Entry 1Y8P (X-ray diffraction, 2.63 A resolution); this record covers chains A and B.

# Chain A
Protein: [Pyruvate dehydrogenase [lipoamide]] kinase isozyme 3
Organism: Homo sapiens
Notes: EC 2.7.1.99
UniProt: Q15120 (PDK3_HUMAN); numbering as in UniProt (aligned over 9-406)
Chain sequence (419 residues; each row starts with the number of its first residue; numbers below 1 keep their minus sign (Gly-12 is residue -12)):
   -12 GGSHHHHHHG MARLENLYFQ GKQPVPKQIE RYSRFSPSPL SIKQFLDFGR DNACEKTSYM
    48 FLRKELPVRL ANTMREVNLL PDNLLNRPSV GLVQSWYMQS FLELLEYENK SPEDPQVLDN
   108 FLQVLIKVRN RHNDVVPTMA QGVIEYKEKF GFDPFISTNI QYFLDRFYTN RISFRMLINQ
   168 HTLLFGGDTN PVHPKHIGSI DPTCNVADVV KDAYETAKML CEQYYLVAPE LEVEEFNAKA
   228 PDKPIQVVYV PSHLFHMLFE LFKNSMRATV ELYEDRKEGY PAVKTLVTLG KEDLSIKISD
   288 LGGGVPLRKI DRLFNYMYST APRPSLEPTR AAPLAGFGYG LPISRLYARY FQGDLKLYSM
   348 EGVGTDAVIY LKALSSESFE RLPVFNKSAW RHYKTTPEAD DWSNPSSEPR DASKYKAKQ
Not modelled in the structure: -12 to 11, 311-319, 402-406
Sequence notes: cloning artifact (-12 to -10, -3 to 8); expression tag (-9 to -4)
Metal / ion sites: K+ site 1: Ser20, Phe22, Asn59, Phe372; Mg2+: Asn251 (together with ATP); K+ site 2: Leu300, Asn302, Tyr305, Gly325 (together with ATP)
Ligand contacts:
  - ATP (adenosine-5'-triphosphate): Glu247, Lys250, Asn251, Ser252, Arg254, Ala255, Asp287, Gly291, Val292, Leu300, Tyr305, Ser306, Thr307, Ala308, Leu321, Ala322, Gly323, Phe324, Gly325, Tyr326, Gly327, Leu328, Pro329, Thr352
  - dihydrolipoic acid (RED): Leu27, Gln31, Phe32, Phe35, Ser45, Phe48, Leu49, Arg397, Ala399
Swiss-Prot annotation at these positions:
  - binding site (ATP): Glu247 to Arg254, Asp287, Ser306, Thr307, Gly323 to Leu328
  - modified residue: Lys278 (N6-succinyllysine)
  - natural variant: Arg158 (R158H: In CMTX6), Glu219 (E219A: In a head &)
  - mutagenesis: Asn120 (N120H: No effect on kinase activity; when associated with N-121), Asp121 (D121N: No effect on kinase activity; when associated with H-120)
What the authors report for this chain:
  - catalytic residues: His243 (proposed by the authors, not directly observed)
  - binding site for ATP: Gly325 to Gly327
  - contacts within the chain: Met304-Gly325 (hydrogen bond)

# Chain B
Protein: Dihydrolipoyllysine-residue acetyltransferase component of pyruvate dehydrogenase complex
Organism: Homo sapiens
Notes: EC 2.3.1.12
UniProt: P10515 (ODP2_HUMAN); residues 126-233 here correspond to UniProt positions 179-286 (UniProt number = residue number + 53)
Chain sequence (128 residues; row label = number of the first residue in the row):
   106 GGSHHHHHHG MARLENLYFQ GSSYPPHMQV LLPALSPTMT MGTVQRWEKK VGEKLSEGDL
   166 LAEIETDKAT IGFEVQEEGY LAKILVPEGT RDVPLGTPLC IIVEKEADIS AFADYRPTEV
   226 TDLKPQVP
Not modelled in the structure: 106-127, 221-225, 230-233
Sequence notes: cloning artifact (106-108, 115-125); expression tag (109-114)
What the authors report for this chain:
  - post-translational modification sites: Lys173 (citing earlier work)

# Interface between chain A and chain B
Pairs across the interface (17):
  Phe22(A) with Ala139(B); Leu140(B); Ser141(B); Pro142(B)
  Ser23(A) with Leu140(B), hydrogen bond (backbone-backbone); Ile176(B)
  Ser25(A) with Lys173(B)
  Pro26(A) with Lys173(B)
  Phe48(A) with Lys173(B)
  Lys51(A) with Pro142(B)
  Val55(A) with Pro142(B), hydrophobic
  Asn373(A) with Glu179(B)
  Lys374(A) with Glu162(B); Gly163(B); Glu179(B), hydrogen bond (backbone-side chain)
  Ser375(A) with Glu179(B)
  Arg378(A) with Gly163(B)
Interface residues without a listed pair, chain A (14 interface residues in all): Arg21, Pro24, Leu27
Interface residues without a listed pair, chain B (10 interface residues in all): Ala174

# In short
Chain A and chain B form an interface of 14 and 10 residues respectively, with 2 hydrogen bonds. Polar
contacts include Lys374(A)-Glu179(B) and Ser23(A)-Leu140(B). Chain A binds ATP and dihydrolipoic acid. From
UniProt: 17 ATP-binding residues and 2 mutagenesis sites on chain A. The paper reports the catalytic residue
His243(A); a binding site for ATP at Gly325(A).
Chain A is [Pyruvate dehydrogenase [lipoamide]] kinase isozyme 3 and chain B is Dihydrolipoyllysine-residue
acetyltransferase component of pyruvate dehydrogenase complex, both from Homo sapiens; the structure, Crystal
structure of the PDK3-L2 complex, was determined by X-ray diffraction, deposited together with 1Y8N and 1Y8O.
